9DUN - chains B and F of the 6 polymer chains in the assembly; structure by electron microscopy, 3.32 A resolution.

[Chain B]
Name: Polynucleotide 5'-hydroxyl-kinase NOL9
Organism: Homo sapiens
Notes: EC 2.7.1.78
UniProt: Q5SY16 (NOL9_HUMAN); residue numbers follow UniProt; this construct covers 103-702
Sequence (602 residues; row label = number of the first residue in the row):
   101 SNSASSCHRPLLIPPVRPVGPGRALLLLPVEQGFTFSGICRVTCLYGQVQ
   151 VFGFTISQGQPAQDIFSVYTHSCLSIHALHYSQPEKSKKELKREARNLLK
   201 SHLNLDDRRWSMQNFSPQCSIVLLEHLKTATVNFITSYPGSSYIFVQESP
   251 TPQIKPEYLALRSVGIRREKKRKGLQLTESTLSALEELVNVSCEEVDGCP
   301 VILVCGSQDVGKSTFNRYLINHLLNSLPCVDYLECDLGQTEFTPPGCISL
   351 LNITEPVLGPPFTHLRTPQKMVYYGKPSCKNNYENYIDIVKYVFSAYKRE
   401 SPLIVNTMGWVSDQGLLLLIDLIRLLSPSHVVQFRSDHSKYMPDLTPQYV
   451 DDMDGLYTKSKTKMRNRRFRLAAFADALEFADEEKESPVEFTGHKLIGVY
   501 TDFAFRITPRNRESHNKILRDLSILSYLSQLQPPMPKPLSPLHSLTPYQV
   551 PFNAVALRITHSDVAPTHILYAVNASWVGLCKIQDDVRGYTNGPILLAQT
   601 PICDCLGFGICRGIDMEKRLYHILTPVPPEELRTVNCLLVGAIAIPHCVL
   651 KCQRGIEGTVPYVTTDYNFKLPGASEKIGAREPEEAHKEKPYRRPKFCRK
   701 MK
Unresolved in the structure: 101-298, 398-400, 409-419, 436-493, 502-511, 534-539, 584-590, 617-619, 655-702
Differences from the reference sequence: expression tag (101-102)
UniProt features mapped onto this chain:
  - binding site (ATP): Gly306 to Ser313
  - modified residue: Ser487 (Phosphoserine)
  - cross-link: Lys485 (Glycyl lysine isopeptide (Lys-Gly) (interchain with G-Cter in SUMO2))
  - mutagenesis: Lys312 (K312A: Abolishes kinase activity and rRNA processing), Ser313 (S313A: Abolishes kinase activity and rRNA processing)

[Chain F]
Name: Ribosomal biogenesis protein LAS1L
Organism: Homo sapiens
Notes: EC 3.1.-.-
UniProt: Q9Y4W2 (LAS1L_HUMAN); residues 614-682 here = UniProt positions 614-682
Sequence (71 residues; row label = number of the first residue in the row):
   612 SNGQESPTAENARLLAQKRGALQGSAWQVSSEDVRWDTFPLGRMPGQTED
   662 PAELMLENYDTMYLLDQPVLE
Unresolved in the structure: 612-635, 656-659, 675-682
Differences from the reference sequence: expression tag (612-613)
UniProt features mapped onto this chain:
  - region: Ser636 to Met655 (Interaction with NOL9)
  - modified residue: Ser617 (Phosphoserine)

[Interface between chain B and chain F]
Pairs across the interface (58):
  His543(B) - Trp647(F)
  His543(B) - Asp648(F)  hydrogen bond (side chain-backbone)
  His543(B) - Thr649(F)  hydrogen bond (side chain-backbone)
  His543(B) - Pro651(F)
  Ser544(B) - Trp647(F)
  Thr546(B) - Val640(F)
  Thr546(B) - Ser641(F)
  Thr546(B) - Trp647(F)
  Pro547(B) - Val640(F)
  Pro547(B) - Ser641(F)
  Pro547(B) - Trp647(F)
  Tyr548(B) - Trp638(F)  hydrophobic
  Tyr548(B) - Gln639(F)
  Gln549(B) - Trp638(F)
  Gln549(B) - Gln639(F)  hydrogen bond (backbone-backbone)
  Gln549(B) - Ser641(F)  hydrogen bond
  Gln549(B) - Asp644(F)
  Val550(B) - Ala637(F)
  Pro566(B) - Tyr670(F)
  Thr567(B) - Leu667(F)
  Thr567(B) - Tyr670(F)
  His568(B) - Met666(F)
  Leu570(B) - Leu665(F)
  Leu570(B) - Leu667(F)  hydrophobic
  Ala575(B) - Gly653(F)
  Asn592(B) - Asn669(F)
  Pro594(B) - Leu667(F)  hydrophobic
  Pro594(B) - Asn669(F)
  Pro594(B) - Tyr670(F)  hydrophobic
  Pro594(B) - Asp671(F)  hydrogen bond (backbone-backbone)
  Ile595(B) - Met673(F)  hydrophobic
  Leu596(B) - Thr672(F)
  Leu596(B) - Met673(F)  hydrogen bond (backbone-backbone)
  Ala598(B) - Met673(F)
  Ala598(B) - Tyr674(F)  hydrophobic
  Gln599(B) - Tyr674(F)
  Arg612(B) - Trp647(F)
  Arg612(B) - Pro651(F)  hydrogen bond (side chain-backbone)
  Arg612(B) - Gly653(F)  hydrogen bond (backbone-backbone)
  Arg612(B) - Met655(F)
  Gly613(B) - Met655(F)
  Ile614(B) - Met655(F)
  Ile614(B) - Leu665(F)
  Asp615(B) - Met655(F)
  Asp615(B) - Glu664(F)
  Met616(B) - Glu664(F)
  Met616(B) - Leu665(F)  hydrophobic
  Met616(B) - Met666(F)
  Met616(B) - Leu667(F)  hydrophobic
  His622(B) - Met655(F)
  Ile623(B) - Trp638(F)  hydrophobic
  Leu632(B) - Trp638(F)  hydrogen bond (backbone-side chain)
  Arg633(B) - Ser636(F)
  Val635(B) - Trp638(F)  hydrogen bond (backbone-side chain)
  Val649(B) - Leu652(F)
  Leu650(B) - Leu652(F)
  Gln653(B) - Phe650(F)
  Gln653(B) - Leu652(F)
Also at the interface, not in a pair above, chain B (38 interface residues in all): Leu545, Pro551, Ala554, Val555, Asn574, Leu597, Thr625
Also at the interface, not in a pair above, chain F (26 interface residues in all): Glu668

[Summary]
38 residues of chain B and 26 residues of chain F are in contact; the contacts include 10 hydrogen bonds.
Polar pairs include His543(B)-Asp648(F), His543(B)-Thr649(F) and Gln549(B)-Ser641(F). UniProt lists 8
ATP-binding residues and 2 mutagenesis sites on chain B.
Here chain B is Polynucleotide 5'-hydroxyl-kinase NOL9 and chain F is Ribosomal biogenesis protein LAS1L, both
from Homo sapiens. Entry 9DUN (Human LAS1L-NOL9 complex) was determined by electron microscopy.
